7TFH - chains C and G of the 12 polymer chains in the assembly; structure by electron microscopy, 3.09 A resolution.

Chain C:
Name: Replication factor C subunit 3
Organism: Saccharomyces cerevisiae
Reference sequence: P38629 (RFC3_YEAST); residues 1-340 here = UniProt positions 1-340
Amino-acid sequence (340 residues; row label = number of the first residue in the row):
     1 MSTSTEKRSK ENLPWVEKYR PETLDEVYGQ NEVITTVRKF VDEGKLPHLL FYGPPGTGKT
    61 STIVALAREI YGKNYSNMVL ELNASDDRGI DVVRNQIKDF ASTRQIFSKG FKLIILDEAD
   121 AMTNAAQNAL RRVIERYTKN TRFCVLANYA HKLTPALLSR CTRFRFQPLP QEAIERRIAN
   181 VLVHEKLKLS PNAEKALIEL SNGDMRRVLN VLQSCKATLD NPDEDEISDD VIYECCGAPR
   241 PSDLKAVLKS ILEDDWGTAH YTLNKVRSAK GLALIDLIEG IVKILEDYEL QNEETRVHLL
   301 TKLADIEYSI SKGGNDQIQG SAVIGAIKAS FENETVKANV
Disordered / not traced: 1-5, 336-340
Residues lining bound ligands:
  - ATP-gamma-S (AGS; phosphothiophosphoric acid-adenylate ester), molecule 1: Val16, Tyr19, Arg20, Pro21, Glu26, Val27, Tyr28, Gln30, Pro54, Pro55, Gly56, Thr57, Gly58, Lys59, Thr60, Ser61, Asn148, Leu169, Arg177, Met205, Arg206, Leu209
  - ATP-gamma-S (AGS), molecule 2: Arg131, Glu135, Ala156, Arg160
Swiss-Prot annotation at these positions:
  - binding site (ATP): Val16 to Tyr19, Arg20, Tyr28, Gly53 to Ser61, Asn148, Arg206
  - modified residue: Ser2 (N-acetylserine)
Reported in the primary citation:
  - binding site for Template strand: Ile90, Arg94, Thr123

Chain G:
Name: Proliferating cell nuclear antigen
Organism: Saccharomyces cerevisiae
Reference sequence: P15873 (PCNA_YEAST); residue numbers follow UniProt; this construct covers 1-258
Amino-acid sequence (260 residues; row label = number of the first residue in the row; numbers below 1 keep their minus sign (Ala-1 is residue -1)):
    -1 ASMLEAKFEE ASLFKRIIDG FKDCVQLVNF QCKEDGIIAQ AVDDSRVLLV SLEIGVEAFQ
    59 EYRCDHPVTL GMDLTSLSKI LRCGNNTDTL TLIADNTPDS IILLFEDTKK DRIAEYSLKL
   119 MDIDADFLKI EELQYDSTLS LPSSEFSKIV RDLSQLSDSI NIMITKETIK FVADGDIGSG
   179 SVIIKPFVDM EHPETSIKLE MDQPVDLTFG AKYLLDIIKG SSLSDRVGIR LSSEAPALFQ
   239 FDLKSGFLQF FLAPKFNDEE
Disordered / not traced: 256-258
Differences from the reference sequence: expression tag (-1 to 0)
Modified residues: Mse1, Mse70, Mse119, Mse161, Mse188, Mse199 (selenomethionine; parent Met)
Swiss-Prot annotation at these positions:
  - DNA-binding region: Arg61 to Arg80
  - cross-link (Glycyl lysine isopeptide (Lys-Gly)): Lys127 (interchain with G-Cter in SUMO), Lys164 (interchain with G-Cter in SUMO)

Interface between chain C and chain G:
Contacting residue pairs (40; chain C residue first):
  Glu6(C) - Asp120(G)  hydrogen bond (backbone-side chain)
  Glu6(C) - Asp122(G)
  Lys73(C) - Asp124(G)  salt bridge
  Asn74(C) - Leu126(G)
  Ser76(C) - Arg44(G)  hydrogen bond (backbone-side chain)
  Asn77(C) - Arg44(G)
  Asn77(C) - Asp124(G)
  Asn77(C) - Leu126(G)
  Leu80(C) - Asp42(G)
  Leu80(C) - Arg44(G)
  Gln96(C) - Asp42(G)  hydrogen bond
  Gln96(C) - Ser43(G)
  Asp99(C) - Ser43(G)
  Asp99(C) - Val45(G)
  Asp99(C) - Lys210(G)  salt bridge
  Asp99(C) - Tyr211(G)  hydrogen bond
  Asp99(C) - Lys253(G)  salt bridge
  Phe100(C) - Ser43(G)
  Phe100(C) - Arg44(G)
  Ala101(C) - Phe254(G)
  Ser102(C) - Lys253(G)
  Ser102(C) - Phe254(G)  hydrogen bond (backbone-backbone)
  Thr103(C) - Val45(G)
  Thr103(C) - Ala251(G)
  Thr103(C) - Pro252(G)
  Thr103(C) - Lys253(G)
  Thr103(C) - Phe254(G)
  Arg104(C) - Ala251(G)
  Arg104(C) - Pro252(G)  hydrogen bond (backbone-backbone)
  Arg104(C) - Lys253(G)  hydrogen bond (side chain-backbone)
  Arg104(C) - Phe254(G)
  Arg104(C) - Asn255(G)  hydrogen bond
  Ile106(C) - Val45(G)
  Ile106(C) - Leu47(G)  hydrophobic
  Ile106(C) - Pro234(G)
  Ile106(C) - Phe249(G)
  Phe107(C) - Leu126(G)  hydrophobic
  Phe107(C) - Ile128(G)  hydrophobic
  Lys112(C) - Arg44(G)
  Asn140(C) - Phe254(G)
Also at the interface, not in a pair above, chain C (20 interface residues in all): Val79, Asn95, Lys109
Also at the interface, not in a pair above, chain G (20 interface residues in all): Glu232

Overview:
The chain C/chain G interface involves 20 residues from each chain, with 8 hydrogen bonds and 3 salt bridges.
Polar pairs include Lys73(C)-Asp124(G), Asp99(C)-Lys210(G) and Asp99(C)-Lys253(G). Chain C binds ATP-gamma-S.
From UniProt: 17 ATP-binding residues on chain C. The paper reports a binding site for Template strand at
Ile90(C), Arg94(C) and Thr123(C).
Chain C is Replication factor C subunit 3 and chain G is Proliferating cell nuclear antigen, both from
Saccharomyces cerevisiae; the structure, Atomic model of the S. cerevisiae clamp-clamp loader complex PCNA-RFC
bound to two DNA molecules, one ..., was determined by electron microscopy (same publication as 7TFI, 7TFJ,
7TFK and 7TFL).
